Entry 1TCR (X-ray diffraction, 2.50 A resolution); this record covers chains A and B.

[Chain A]
Molecule: Alpha, beta T-cell receptor (vb8.2db2jb2.4cb2\;va3ja58ca)
Organism: Mus musculus
Amino-acid sequence (202 residues; numbered 1 to 213; 11 numbers in that range are skipped by the numbering (no residue carries them; nothing is unmodelled there); the number before each row is that of its first residue):
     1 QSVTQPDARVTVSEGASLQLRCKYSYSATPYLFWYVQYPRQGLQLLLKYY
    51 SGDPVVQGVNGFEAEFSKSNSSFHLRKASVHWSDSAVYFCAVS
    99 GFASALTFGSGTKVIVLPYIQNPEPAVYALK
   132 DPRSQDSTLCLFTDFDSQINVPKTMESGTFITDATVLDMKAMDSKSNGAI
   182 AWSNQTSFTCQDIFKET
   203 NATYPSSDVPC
Differences from the reference sequence: conflict Ala127 (Gln142 in X01134), Ala165 (Lys178 in X01134)
Modified / non-standard residues: Asn203 (glycosylation site)
Disulfides: Cys22-Cys90, Cys141-Cys191
Glycans and other covalent adducts: N-acetylglucosamine (NAG) linked to Asn70; glycan linked to Asn185

[Chain B]
Molecule: Alpha, beta T-cell receptor (vb8.2db2jb2.4cb2\;va3ja58ca)
Organism: Mus musculus
Amino-acid sequence (237 residues; row label = number of the first residue in the row; note: 11 numbers in that range are skipped by the numbering (no residue carries them; nothing is unmodelled there)):
     1 EAAVTQSPRNKVAVTGGKVTLSCNQTNNHNNMYWYRQDTGHGLRLIHYSY
    51 GAGSTEKGDIPDG
    65 YKASRPSQENFSLILELATPSQTSVYFCASGGGG
   105 TLYFGAGTRLSV
  116A L
   117 EDLRNVTPPKVSLFEPSKAEIANKQKATLVCLARGFFPDHVELSWWVNGK
   167 EVHSGVSTDPQAYKES
   186 NY
   189 SYCLSSRLRVSATFWHNPRNHFRCQVQFHGLSEEDKWPEGSPKPVTQNIS
   239 AEAWGRADC
Differences from the reference sequence: conflict Gly97 (Gln125 in 1791255), Thr105 (Glu129 in 1791255), Leu106 (Gln130 in 1791255), Tyr107 (Phe131 in 1791255), Ala110 (Pro134 in 1791255), Ser115 (Thr139 in 1791255)
Disulfides: Cys23-Cys92, Cys147-Cys212
Glycans and other covalent adducts: N-acetylglucosamine (NAG) linked to Asn236

[How chain A and chain B interact]
Pairs across the interface (90; chain A residue first):
  Phe33(A) - Thr105(B)
  Tyr35(A) - Thr105(B)
  Tyr35(A) - Leu106(B)  hydrogen bond (side chain-backbone)
  Tyr35(A) - Phe108(B)  hydrophobic
  Gln37(A) - Gln37(B)  hydrogen bond
  Gln37(A) - Phe91(B)
  Arg40(A) - Arg9(B)
  Arg40(A) - Ala110(B)  hydrogen bond (side chain-backbone)
  Arg40(A) - Gly111(B)  hydrogen bond (side chain-backbone)
  Arg40(A) - Thr112(B)
  Gln41(A) - Phe91(B)
  Gly42(A) - Phe91(B)
  Gly42(A) - Gly109(B)
  Leu43(A) - Leu43(B)  hydrophobic
  Leu43(A) - Phe108(B)
  Leu45(A) - Thr105(B)
  Tyr50(A) - Gly98(B)
  Tyr50(A) - Thr105(B)  hydrogen bond (side chain-backbone)
  Phe89(A) - Gln37(B)
  Phe89(A) - Gly42(B)
  Ala101(A) - Tyr50(B)  hydrogen bond (backbone-side chain)
  Ser102(A) - Tyr50(B)  hydrogen bond (backbone-side chain)
  Ala103(A) - Tyr33(B)  hydrophobic
  Ala103(A) - Leu45(B)  hydrophobic
  Leu104(A) - Tyr35(B)  hydrogen bond (backbone-side chain)
  Leu104(A) - Leu106(B)  hydrophobic
  Phe106(A) - Tyr35(B)
  Phe106(A) - Leu43(B)
  Phe106(A) - Phe108(B)  hydrophobic
  Gly107(A) - Gly42(B)
  Ser108(A) - Gly42(B)
  Glu122(A) - Lys140(B)  hydrogen bond (backbone-side chain)
  Ala124(A) - Lys140(B)
  Tyr126(A) - Ser133(B)
  Tyr126(A) - Glu136(B)
  Tyr126(A) - Lys140(B)  hydrogen bond
  Leu128(A) - Phe130(B)  hydrophobic
  Leu128(A) - Glu131(B)
  Leu128(A) - Ser133(B)
  Leu128(A) - Thr144(B)
  Leu128(A) - Val146(B)  hydrophobic
  Lys129(A) - Phe130(B)
  Lys129(A) - Glu131(B)  hydrogen bond (backbone-backbone)
  Asp132(A) - Ser128(B)
  Asp132(A) - Leu129(B)
  Asp132(A) - Phe130(B)
  Pro133(A) - Glu131(B)
  Ser138(A) - Phe130(B)
  Thr139(A) - Phe130(B)
  Leu140(A) - Phe130(B)  hydrophobic
  Leu140(A) - Val146(B)  hydrophobic
  Leu140(A) - Leu148(B)  hydrophobic
  Leu142(A) - Thr144(B)
  Leu142(A) - Arg195(B)
  Thr144(A) - Arg195(B)
  Asp145(A) - Lys140(B)  salt bridge
  Asp145(A) - Arg197(B)  salt bridge
  Phe161(A) - Tyr179(B)  hydrophobic
  Thr163(A) - Asp175(B)
  Thr163(A) - Tyr179(B)
  Thr163(A) - Ser193(B)
  Asp164(A) - Tyr179(B)  hydrogen bond (backbone-side chain)
  Thr166(A) - Ser173(B)  hydrogen bond
  Thr166(A) - Asp175(B)
  Thr166(A) - Arg195(B)  hydrogen bond
  Val167(A) - Ser173(B)
  Val167(A) - Arg195(B)
  Leu168(A) - Gly171(B)
  Leu168(A) - Ser173(B)
  Leu168(A) - Arg195(B)
  Leu168(A) - Arg197(B)
  Asp169(A) - Ser170(B)
  Asp169(A) - Gly171(B)  hydrogen bond (backbone-backbone)
  Met170(A) - Lys142(B)
  Met170(A) - Ser170(B)
  Met170(A) - Gly171(B)
  Met170(A) - Arg197(B)
  Lys171(A) - Ser170(B)
  Ser177(A) - Arg195(B)  hydrogen bond (backbone-side chain)
  Ser177(A) - Arg197(B)
  Asn178(A) - Arg195(B)
  Gly179(A) - Arg195(B)
  Ile181(A) - Arg195(B)
  Trp183(A) - Leu148(B)  hydrophobic
  Trp183(A) - Arg150(B)
  Trp183(A) - Cys191(B)  hydrophobic
  Tyr206(A) - Asn139(B)
  Asp210(A) - Lys134(B)
  Pro212(A) - Cys247(B)  hydrogen bond (backbone-side chain)
  Cys213(A) - Cys247(B)  hydrogen bond
Interface residues without a listed pair, chain A (51 interface residues in all): Tyr31, Lys48, Ser175
Interface residues without a listed pair, chain B (53 interface residues in all): Gly40, His41, Tyr48, Gly97, Arg113, Ala135, Val172, Thr174, Lys180, Glu181, Val198, Ser199

[Overview]
51 residues of chain A face 53 of chain B across their interface; the contacts include 18 hydrogen bonds and 2
salt bridges. Polar pairs include Asp145(A)-Lys140(B), Asp145(A)-Arg197(B) and Tyr35(A)-Leu106(B).
N-acetylglucosamine is covalently linked to Asn70(A). N-acetylglucosamine is covalently linked to Asn236(B).
Chain A is Alpha, beta T-cell receptor (vb8.2db2jb2.4cb2\;va3ja58ca) and chain B is Alpha, beta T-cell
receptor (vb8.2db2jb2.4cb2\;va3ja58ca), both from Mus musculus; the structure, Murine T-cell antigen receptor
2C clone, was determined by X-ray diffraction.
